PDB entry 7KIM | electron microscopy, 3.38 A resolution | chains C and D of the 11 polymer chains in the assembly

== Chain C ==
Name: DNA-directed RNA polymerase subunit beta
From: Mycobacterium tuberculosis
Notes: EC 2.7.7.6
UniProt: A5U052 (RPOB_MYCTA); residues 7-1178 here correspond to UniProt positions 6-1177 (UniProt number = residue number - 1)
Amino-acid sequence (1172 residues; numbered 7 to 1178; the number before each row is that of its first residue):
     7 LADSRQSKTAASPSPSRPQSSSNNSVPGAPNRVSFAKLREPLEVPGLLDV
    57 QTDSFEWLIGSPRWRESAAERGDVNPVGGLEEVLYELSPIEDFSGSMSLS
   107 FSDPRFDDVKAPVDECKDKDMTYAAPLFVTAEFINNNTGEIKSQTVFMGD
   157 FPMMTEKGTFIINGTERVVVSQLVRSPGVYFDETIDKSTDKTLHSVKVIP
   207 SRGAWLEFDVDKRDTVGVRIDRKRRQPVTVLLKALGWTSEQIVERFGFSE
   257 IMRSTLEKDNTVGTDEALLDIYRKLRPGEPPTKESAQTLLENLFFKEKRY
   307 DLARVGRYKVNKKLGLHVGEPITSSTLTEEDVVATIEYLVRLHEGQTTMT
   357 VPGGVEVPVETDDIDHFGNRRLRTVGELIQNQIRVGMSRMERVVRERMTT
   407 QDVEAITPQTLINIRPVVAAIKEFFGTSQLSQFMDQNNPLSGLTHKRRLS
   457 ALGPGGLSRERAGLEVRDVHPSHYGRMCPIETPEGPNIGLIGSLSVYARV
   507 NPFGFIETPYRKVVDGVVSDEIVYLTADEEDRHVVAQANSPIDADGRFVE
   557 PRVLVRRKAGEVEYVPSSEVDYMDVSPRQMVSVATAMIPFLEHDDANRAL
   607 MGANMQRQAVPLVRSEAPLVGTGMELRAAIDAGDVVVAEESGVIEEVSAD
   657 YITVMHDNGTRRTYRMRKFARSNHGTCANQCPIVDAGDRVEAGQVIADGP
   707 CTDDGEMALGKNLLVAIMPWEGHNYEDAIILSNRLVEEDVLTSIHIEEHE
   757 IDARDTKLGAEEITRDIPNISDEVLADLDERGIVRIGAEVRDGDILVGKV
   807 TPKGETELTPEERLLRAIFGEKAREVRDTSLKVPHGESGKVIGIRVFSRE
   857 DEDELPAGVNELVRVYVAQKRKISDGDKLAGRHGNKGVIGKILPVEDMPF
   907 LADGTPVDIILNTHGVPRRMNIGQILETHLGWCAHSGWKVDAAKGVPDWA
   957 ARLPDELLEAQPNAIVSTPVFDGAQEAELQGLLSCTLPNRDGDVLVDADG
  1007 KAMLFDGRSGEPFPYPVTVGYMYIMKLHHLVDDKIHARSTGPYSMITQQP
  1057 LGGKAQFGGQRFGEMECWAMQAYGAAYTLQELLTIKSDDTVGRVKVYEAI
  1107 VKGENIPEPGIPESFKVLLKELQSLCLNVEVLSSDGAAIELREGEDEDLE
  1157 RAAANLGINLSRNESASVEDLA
Disordered / not traced: 7-29, 1141-1178
From the paper describing this entry:
  - conformationally variable residues (domain motion): Gly284, Glu402

== Chain D ==
Name: DNA-directed RNA polymerase subunit beta'
From: Mycobacterium tuberculosis
Notes: EC 2.7.7.6
UniProt: A0A045J9E2 (A0A045J9E2_MYCTX); residue numbers follow UniProt; this construct covers 1-1316
Amino-acid sequence (1318 residues; each row starts with the number of its first residue; numbers below 1 keep their minus sign (Gly-1 is residue -1)):
    -1 GAMLDVNFFDELRIGLATAEDIRQWSYGEVKKPETINYRTLKPEKDGLFC
    49 EKIFGPTRDWECYCGKYKRVRFKGIICERCGVEVTRAKVRRERMGHIELA
    99 APVTHIWYFKGVPSRLGYLLDLAPKDLEKIIYFAAYVITSVDEEMRHNEL
   149 STLEAEMAVERKAVEDQRDGELEARAQKLEADLAELEAEGAKADARRKVR
   199 DGGEREMRQIRDRAQRELDRLEDIWSTFTKLAPKQLIVDENLYRELVDRY
   249 GEYFTGAMGAESIQKLIENFDIDAEAESLRDVIRNGKGQKKLRALKRLKV
   299 VAAFQQSGNSPMGMVLDAVPVIPPELRPMVQLDGGRFATSDLNDLYRRVI
   349 NRNNRLKRLIDLGAPEIIVNNEKRMLQESVDALFDNGRRGRPVTGPGNRP
   399 LKSLSDLLKGKQGRFRQNLLGKRVDYSGRSVIVVGPQLKLHQCGLPKLMA
   449 LELFKPFVMKRLVDLNHAQNIKSAKRMVERQRPQVWDVLEEVIAEHPVLL
   499 NRAPTLHRLGIQAFEPMLVEGKAIQLHPLVCEAFNADFDGDQMAVHLPLS
   549 AEAQAEARILMLSSNNILSPASGRPLAMPRLDMVTGLYYLTTEVPGDTGE
   599 YQPASGDHPETGVYSSPAEAIMAADRGVLSVRAKIKVRLTQLRPPVEIEA
   649 ELFGHSGWQPGDAWMAETTLGRVMFNELLPLGYPFVNKQMHKKVQAAIIN
   699 DLAERYPMIVVAQTVDKLKDAGFYWATRSGVTVSMADVLVPPRKKEILDH
   749 YEERADKVEKQFQRGALNHDERNEALVEIWKEATDEVGQALREHYPDDNP
   799 IITIVDSGATGNFTQTRTLAGMKGLVTNPKGEFIPRPVKSSFREGLTVLE
   849 YFINTHGARKGLADTALRTADSGYLTRRLVDVSQDVIVREHDCQTERGIV
   899 VELAERAPDGTLIRDPYIETSAYARTLGTDAVDEAGNVIVERGQDLGDPE
   949 IDALLAAGITQVKVRSVLTCATSTGVCATCYGRSMATGKLVDIGEAVGIV
   999 AAQSIGEPGTQLTMRTFHQGGVGEDITGGLPRVQELFEARVPRGKAPIAD
  1049 VTGRVRLEDGERFYKITIVPDDGGEEVVYDKISKRQRLRVFKHEDGSERV
  1099 LSDGDHVEVGQQLMEGSADPHEVLRVQGPREVQIHLVREVQEVYRAQGVS
  1149 IHDKHIEVIVRQMLRRVTIIDSGSTEFLPGSLIDRAEFEAENRRVVAEGG
  1199 EPAAGRPVLMGITKASLATDSWLSAASFQETTRVLTDAAINCRSDKLNGL
  1249 KENVIIGKLIPAGTGINRYRNIAVQPTEEARAAAYTIPSYEDQYYSPDFG
  1299 AATGAAVPLDDYGYSDYR
Disordered / not traced: 1015-1022, 1091-1096, 1283-1316
Construct notes: expression tag (-1 to 0)
Metal / ion sites: Zn2+ site 1: Cys60, Cys62, Lys64, Cys75, Cys78; Mg2+: Asp535, Asp537, Asp539; Zn2+ site 2: Cys891, Cys968, Cys975, Cys978

== How chain C and chain D interact ==
Residue-residue contacts (247):
  Arg473(C) with Arg857(D)
  Val475(C) with His854(D), hydrogen bond (backbone-side chain); Arg857(D)
  Tyr480(C) with Val846(D); Phe850(D), hydrophobic
  Pro485(C) with Thr853(D); Arg857(D), hydrogen bond (backbone-side chain)
  Ile486(C) with Tyr849(D), hydrophobic
  Thr488(C) with Arg857(D)
  Ile494(C) with Arg857(D); Leu860(D), hydrophobic
  Gly495(C) with Arg857(D)
  Gln543(C) with Leu847(D)
  Val568(C) with Arg834(D)
  Met586(C) with Val846(D), hydrophobic
  Leu597(C) with Tyr849(D)
  Glu598(C) with Gly843(D); Leu844(D), hydrogen bond (backbone-backbone)
  His599(C) with Phe840(D), hydrogen bond (side chain-backbone); Arg841(D), hydrogen bond (side chain-backbone); Gly843(D)
  Asp600(C) with Phe840(D); Tyr849(D), hydrogen bond (backbone-side chain)
  Asp601(C) with Phe840(D); Tyr849(D); Asn852(D), hydrogen bond
  Ala602(C) with Tyr849(D); Ala856(D), hydrophobic
  Asn603(C) with Ala856(D); Leu860(D)
  Ala605(C) with Tyr849(D)
  Leu606(C) with Leu860(D), hydrophobic
  Ile723(C) with Val729(D); Thr730(D)
  Pro725(C) with Asp580(D); Ala724(D); Thr725(D), hydrogen bond (backbone-side chain); Val729(D)
  Glu727(C) with Thr725(D)
  Gly728(C) with Val432(D); Pro434(D); Phe721(D)
  His729(C) with Val432(D); Pro434(D)
  Tyr731(C) with Pro526(D); Phe536(D); Arg578(D), hydrogen bond; Leu579(D), hydrophobic; Asp580(D); Met581(D), hydrophobic; Phe721(D), hydrophobic
  Glu732(C) with Ala534(D); Asp535(D); Phe536(D); Arg578(D), salt bridge
  Asp733(C) with Phe536(D)
  Ala734(C) with Val432(D), hydrophobic
  Asp798(C) with Arg478(D), hydrogen bond (backbone-side chain)
  Gly799(C) with Arg478(D)
  Asp800(C) with Arg478(D), salt bridge
  Glu813(C) with Lys66(D)
  His841(C) with Glu477(D)
  Gly882(C) with Val429(D)
  Lys892(C) with Asp537(D), hydrogen bond (side chain-backbone)
  Val894(C) with Ile430(D); Val431(D), hydrophobic; Phe536(D), hydrogen bond (backbone-backbone); Gly538(D)
  Ile895(C) with Val431(D)
  Thr919(C) with Val729(D); Thr730(D); Val731(D)
  His920(C) with Asp580(D); Thr583(D), hydrogen bond
  Arg924(C) with Thr808(D), hydrogen bond; Gln813(D)
  Met926(C) with Thr816(D), hydrogen bond; Leu817(D), hydrophobic
  Ile928(C) with Leu817(D), hydrophobic; Phe840(D); Arg841(D)
  Ile931(C) with Val731(D); Ser732(D)
  Leu932(C) with Met733(D), hydrophobic
  His935(C) with Ser732(D); Met733(D)
  Glu982(C) with Met733(D); Arg841(D), salt bridge
  Gln986(C) with Met733(D)
  Asp1005(C) with Ala734(D)
  Lys1007(C) with Thr730(D), hydrogen bond; Ser732(D), hydrogen bond; Asp735(D), salt bridge
  Phe1019(C) with Thr725(D); Arg726(D)
  Pro1020(C) with Arg726(D)
  Tyr1021(C) with Tyr587(D); Arg630(D); Ser727(D); Gly728(D)
  Pro1022(C) with Thr730(D)
  Val1023(C) with Thr730(D)
  Thr1024(C) with Thr730(D); Val731(D); Ser732(D)
  Val1037(C) with Lys520(D)
  Lys1040(C) with Arg427(D); Gln540(D)
  Ile1041(C) with Arg427(D); Lys520(D)
  His1042(C) with Gly426(D); Arg427(D), hydrogen bond (backbone-backbone)
  Ala1043(C) with Ser425(D); Gly426(D); Met447(D), hydrophobic; Glu450(D); Leu451(D), hydrophobic
  Arg1044(C) with Asp423(D), salt bridge; Tyr424(D), hydrogen bond (backbone-backbone); Ser425(D), hydrogen bond (backbone-backbone)
  Ser1045(C) with Asp423(D); Tyr424(D); Glu450(D), hydrogen bond (backbone-side chain); Lys453(D)
  Thr1046(C) with Tyr424(D)
  Tyr1049(C) with Asp423(D), hydrogen bond
  Met1051(C) with Val328(D), hydrophobic
  Ile1052(C) with Pro326(D), hydrophobic
  Gln1055(C) with Asn416(D), hydrogen bond; Lys420(D); Arg421(D)
  Pro1056(C) with Arg421(D); Asp423(D)
  Leu1057(C) with Arg421(D)
  Gly1058(C) with Arg421(D)
  Lys1060(C) with Arg427(D)
  Phe1063(C) with Glu450(D)
  Gly1065(C) with Arg421(D), hydrogen bond (backbone-side chain); Val422(D)
  Gln1066(C) with Arg421(D); Val422(D), hydrogen bond (backbone-backbone); Ser425(D), hydrogen bond; Gly426(D), hydrogen bond (side chain-backbone); Arg427(D)
  Arg1067(C) with Leu418(D); Gly419(D), hydrogen bond (side chain-backbone); Lys420(D)
  Phe1068(C) with Gly419(D); Lys420(D), hydrogen bond (backbone-backbone); His544(D)
  Gly1069(C) with Leu418(D)
  Glu1070(C) with Leu418(D), hydrogen bond (backbone-backbone); Arg875(D), salt bridge
  Met1071(C) with Pro502(D), hydrophobic; Thr503(D)
  Glu1072(C) with Asn499(D), hydrogen bond; Thr503(D), hydrogen bond; Ile509(D)
  Trp1074(C) with Arg875(D); Val878(D); Ile997(D); Gln1001(D), hydrogen bond (backbone-side chain)
  Ala1075(C) with Gln1001(D)
  Met1076(C) with Met559(D), hydrophobic
  Gln1077(C) with Ala994(D); Leu1248(D); Val1252(D)
  Ala1078(C) with Arg506(D); Ile997(D), hydrophobic; Val998(D)
  Tyr1079(C) with Arg506(D); Ile509(D); Met559(D), hydrophobic; Asn564(D), hydrogen bond
  Gly1080(C) with Gly1261(D); Thr1262(D), hydrogen bond (backbone-backbone)
  Ala1081(C) with Glu554(D)
  Ala1082(C) with Glu554(D); Ile1258(D), hydrophobic; Thr1262(D), hydrogen bond (backbone-side chain)
  Tyr1083(C) with Glu550(D); Leu1257(D); Thr1262(D); Arg1268(D)
  Thr1084(C) with Ala551(D); Glu554(D)
  Gln1086(C) with Leu1257(D)
  Glu1087(C) with Pro546(D); Leu547(D), hydrogen bond (side chain-backbone); Ser548(D), hydrogen bond (side chain-backbone); Ala551(D)
  Leu1088(C) with Val422(D)
  Leu1089(C) with Lys420(D); Val1252(D), hydrophobic
  Thr1090(C) with Gly1255(D)
  Lys1092(C) with Asp423(D), hydrogen bond (backbone-backbone); Leu545(D), hydrogen bond (side chain-backbone); Leu547(D)
  Ser1093(C) with Arg421(D), hydrogen bond (side chain-backbone); Val422(D)
  Tyr1103(C) with Tyr424(D); Pro454(D), hydrophobic
  Ile1106(C) with Pro454(D), hydrophobic; Phe455(D), hydrophobic; Lys458(D)
  Val1107(C) with Lys458(D)
  Pro1115(C) with Asn5(D), hydrogen bond (backbone-side chain)
  Glu1119(C) with Arg89(D), salt bridge
  Phe1121(C) with Ile1254(D), hydrophobic
  Val1123(C) with Leu324(D), hydrophobic
  Leu1124(C) with Arg412(D); Phe413(D), hydrophobic
  Lys1126(C) with Glu90(D); Leu324(D)
  Glu1127(C) with Leu405(D); Leu406(D)
  Leu1128(C) with Leu406(D), hydrophobic; Leu1233(D), hydrophobic
  Gln1129(C) with Trp23(D)
  Ser1130(C) with Pro318(D); Leu402(D)
  Leu1131(C) with His103(D); Trp105(D), hydrophobic
  Cys1132(C) with Ala15(D); Leu314(D), hydrophobic; Pro318(D); Phe382(D), hydrophobic
  Leu1133(C) with Leu1233(D), hydrophobic
  Asn1134(C) with Arg11(D); Ile12(D); Gly13(D), hydrogen bond (backbone-backbone); Leu14(D); Asp19(D); Trp23(D)
  Val1135(C) with Leu10(D), hydrophobic; Arg11(D)
  Glu1136(C) with Leu10(D); Arg11(D), salt bridge
  Val1137(C) with Gly-1(D); Ala0(D); Phe7(D), hydrophobic; Glu9(D); Leu10(D), hydrophobic
  Leu1138(C) with Asp8(D), hydrogen bond (backbone-backbone); Glu9(D), hydrogen bond (backbone-backbone); Arg11(D)
  Ser1139(C) with Asp8(D)
Also at the interface, not in a pair above, chain C (146 interface residues in all): Asp474, Pro477, His479, Arg562, Tyr570, Met724, Trp726, Asn730, Glu779, Lys884, Gly893, Asn918, Val922, Pro923, Phe977, Asp1012, Thr1053, Leu1085, Arg1099, Val1102, Ile1112, Gly1116, Ile1117, Pro1118, Ser1120
Also at the interface, not in a pair above, chain D (160 interface residues in all): Met92, Ile320, Tyr344, Ser403, Ser428, Gln435, Pro444, Met457, Ile469, Arg480, Leu507, Gln510, Ala521, Ala542, Leu558, Ile802, Ala807, Pro827, Glu842, Thr845, Ala861, Thr874, Ala1237, Ser1242, Ile1253, Ala1260, Gly1263

== Summary ==
The interface between chain C and chain D involves 146 residues on one side and 160 on the other; the contacts
include 45 hydrogen bonds and 8 salt bridges. Polar contacts include Glu732(C)-Arg578(D), Asp800(C)-Arg478(D)
and Glu982(C)-Arg841(D). The paper reports conformational variability at Gly284(C) and Glu402(C).
Here chain C is DNA-directed RNA polymerase subunit beta and chain D is DNA-directed RNA polymerase subunit
beta', both from Mycobacterium tuberculosis. Entry 7KIM (Mycobacterium tuberculosis WT RNAP transcription
closed promoter complex with WhiB7 transcription factor) was determined by electron microscopy together with
7KIF and 7KIN from the same study.
